Entry 5XFW (X-ray diffraction, 1.60 A resolution); this record covers chains A and B.

[Chain A (and B)]
Molecule: Dihydroorotate dehydrogenase (fumarate)
From: Trypanosoma brucei brucei (strain 927/4 GUTat10.1)
Notes: EC 1.3.98.1; chain B of this document is another copy of the same molecule, construct and numbering; everything in this record applies to it too
UniProtKB: Q57U83 (PYRD_TRYB2); residues 1-313 here = UniProt positions 1-313
Amino-acid sequence (334 residues; row label = number of the first residue in the row; numbers below 1 keep their minus sign (Met-20 is residue -20)):
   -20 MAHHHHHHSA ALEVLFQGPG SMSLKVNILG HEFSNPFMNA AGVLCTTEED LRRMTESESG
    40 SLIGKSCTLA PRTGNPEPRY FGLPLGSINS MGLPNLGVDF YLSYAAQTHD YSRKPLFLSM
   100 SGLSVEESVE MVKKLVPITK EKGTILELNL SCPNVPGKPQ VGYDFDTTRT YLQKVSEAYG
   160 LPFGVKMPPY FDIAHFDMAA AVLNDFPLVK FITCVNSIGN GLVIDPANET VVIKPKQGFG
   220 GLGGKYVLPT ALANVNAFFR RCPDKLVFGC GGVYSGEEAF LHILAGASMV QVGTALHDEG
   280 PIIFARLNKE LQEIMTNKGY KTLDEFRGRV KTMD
Not modelled in the structure: -20 to 0
Differences from the reference sequence: expression tag (-20 to 0); engineered mutation Val115 (Ala in Q57U83)
Ligand contacts:
  - malonate ion (MLI), molecule 1: Leu30, Arg31, Thr34, Tyr83, Thr87, His88, Asp89
  - malonate ion (MLI), molecule 2: Lys44, Asn68, Met70, Gly71, Leu72, Pro73, Asn128, Cys131, Pro132, Asn133, Asn195, Ser196
  - malonate ion (MLI), molecule 3: Pro50, Arg51, Thr52, Gly53, Gly71
  - malonate ion (MLI), molecule 4: Ile172, Ala236, Arg239, Arg240
  - malonate ion (MLI), molecule 5: Ser196, Leu221, Gly222, Gly223, Val226, Cys249, Gly250, Gly251, Val252, Val271, Gly272, Thr273
  - malonate ion (MLI), molecule 6: Lys215, Gln216, Phe218
Curated features (UniProtKB/Swiss-Prot):
  - active site: Cys131 (Nucleophile)
  - binding site (FMN): Ala20, Lys44, Ser45, Asn128, Lys165, Val194, Gly223, Cys249 to Gly251, Gly272, Thr273
  - binding site (substrate): Lys44, Asn68 to Leu72, Asn128, Asn133, Asn195, Ser196
Reported in the primary citation:
  - contacts within the chain: Ala20-Ser45, Ala19-Gly21, Ser130-Gln139 (hydrogen bond), Lys165-Asn195

[Chain A / chain B interface]
Residue-residue contacts (118; chain A residue first):
  Pro57(A) with Met312(B), hydrophobic
  Leu64(A) with Leu64(B), hydrophobic
  Pro138(A) with Asp171(B)
  Gln139(A) with Phe170(B); Asp171(B), hydrogen bond (backbone-side chain)
  Tyr142(A) with Phe170(B); Asp171(B); His174(B)
  Phe170(A) with Gln139(B); Tyr142(B); Phe170(B), hydrophobic; Ile197(B), hydrophobic; Gly198(B); Asn199(B), hydrogen bond (backbone-side chain)
  Asp171(A) with Pro138(B); Gln139(B), hydrogen bond (side chain-backbone); Tyr142(B); Asn199(B)
  Ile172(A) with Asn199(B); Lys215(B)
  Ala173(A) with Pro138(B), hydrophobic
  His174(A) with Tyr142(B)
  Phe175(A) with Phe218(B), hydrophobic
  Ile197(A) with Phe170(B), hydrophobic
  Gly198(A) with Phe170(B)
  Asn199(A) with Phe170(B), hydrogen bond (side chain-backbone); Asp171(B); Ile172(B); Ala232(B)
  Gly200(A) with Pro228(B); Ala232(B)
  Leu201(A) with Pro228(B), hydrogen bond (backbone-backbone); Leu231(B); Ala232(B), hydrophobic; Asn235(B)
  Ile203(A) with Leu260(B); Leu263(B), hydrophobic; Val309(B), hydrophobic
  Pro205(A) with Glu256(B); Phe259(B); Leu260(B), hydrophobic; Lys297(B), hydrogen bond (backbone-side chain)
  Ala206(A) with Lys297(B), hydrogen bond (backbone-side chain)
  Asn207(A) with Lys310(B)
  Glu208(A) with Phe259(B); Leu263(B); Lys297(B), salt bridge; Tyr299(B), hydrogen bond; Val309(B); Lys310(B), hydrogen bond (backbone-backbone)
  Thr209(A) with Lys310(B)
  Val210(A) with Val309(B), hydrophobic; Lys310(B), hydrogen bond (backbone-backbone); Thr311(B); Met312(B)
  Val211(A) with Met312(B)
  Ile212(A) with Met312(B)
  Lys213(A) with Met312(B); Asp313(B)
  Pro214(A) with Asp313(B)
  Lys215(A) with Ile172(B); Asp313(B), hydrogen bond (backbone-side chain)
  Gln216(A) with Arg239(B); Thr311(B); Asp313(B), hydrogen bond (backbone-side chain)
  Phe218(A) with Phe175(B), hydrophobic; Ala232(B); Asn235(B); Arg239(B)
  Leu221(A) with Pro228(B), hydrophobic; Thr229(B)
  Lys224(A) with Tyr225(B)
  Tyr225(A) with Lys224(B); Tyr225(B); Pro228(B)
  Pro228(A) with Gly200(B); Leu201(B), hydrogen bond (backbone-backbone); Leu221(B), hydrophobic; Tyr225(B)
  Thr229(A) with Leu221(B)
  Leu231(A) with Leu201(B)
  Ala232(A) with Asn199(B); Gly200(B); Leu201(B), hydrophobic; Phe218(B)
  Asn235(A) with Leu201(B); Phe218(B)
  Arg239(A) with Gln216(B), hydrogen bond; Phe218(B)
  Glu256(A) with Pro205(B)
  Phe259(A) with Pro205(B); Glu208(B)
  Leu260(A) with Ile203(B); Pro205(B), hydrophobic
  Leu263(A) with Ile203(B), hydrophobic; Glu208(B)
  Lys297(A) with Pro205(B), hydrogen bond (side chain-backbone); Ala206(B), hydrogen bond (side chain-backbone); Glu208(B), salt bridge
  Tyr299(A) with Glu208(B), hydrogen bond
  Val309(A) with Ile203(B), hydrophobic; Glu208(B); Val210(B), hydrophobic
  Lys310(A) with Asn207(B); Glu208(B), hydrogen bond (backbone-backbone); Thr209(B); Val210(B), hydrogen bond (backbone-backbone)
  Thr311(A) with Val210(B); Gln216(B)
  Met312(A) with Pro57(B), hydrophobic; Val210(B); Val211(B); Ile212(B); Lys213(B)
  Asp313(A) with Lys213(B); Pro214(B); Lys215(B), hydrogen bond (side chain-backbone); Gln216(B), hydrogen bond (side chain-backbone)
Interface residues without a listed pair, chain A (55 interface residues in all): Val202, Asp204, Ala236, Ala264, Arg308
Interface residues without a listed pair, chain B (54 interface residues in all): Ala173, Val202, Asp204, Ala236, Ala264

[Summary]
Chain A and chain B form an interface of 55 and 54 residues respectively, with 21 hydrogen bonds and 2 salt
bridges. Polar pairs include Glu208(A)-Lys297(B), Gln139(A)-Asp171(B) and Phe170(A)-Asn199(B). Ligands of
chain A: 6 copies of malonate ion. The paper reports contacts within the chain involving Ala20(A), Ser45(A)
and Gly21(A) among others.
Both chains are Dihydroorotate dehydrogenase (fumarate) (Trypanosoma brucei brucei (strain 927/4 GUTat10.1)).
Entry 5XFW (Crystal structures of FMN-free form of dihydroorotate dehydrogenase from Trypanosoma brucei) was
determined by X-ray diffraction, deposited together with 5XFV.
